Entry 1NIH (X-ray diffraction, 2.60 A resolution); this record covers chains B and C of the 4 polymer chains in the assembly.

[Chain B]
Protein: Hemoglobin (ferrous carbonmonoxy) (beta chain)
Source organism: Homo sapiens
UniProtKB: P68871 (HBB_HUMAN); residues 1-146 here = UniProt positions 1-146
Amino-acid sequence (146 residues; each row starts with the number of its first residue):
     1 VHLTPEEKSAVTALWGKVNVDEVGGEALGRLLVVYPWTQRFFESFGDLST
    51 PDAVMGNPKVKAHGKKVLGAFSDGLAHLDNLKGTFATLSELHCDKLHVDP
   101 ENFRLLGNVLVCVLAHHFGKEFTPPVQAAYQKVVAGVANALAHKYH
Metal / ion sites: heme Fe: H92 (together with carbon monoxide)
Ligand contacts:
  - carbon monoxide (CMO): L28, F42, H63, V67, H92
  - heme (HEM): L31, T38, F41, F42, H63, K66, V67, A70, F71, F85, L88, L91, H92, L96, V98, N102, F103, L106, V137, L141

[Chain C]
Protein: Hemoglobin (nickelous deoxy) (alpha chain)
Source organism: Homo sapiens
UniProtKB: P69905 (HBA_HUMAN); residues 1-141 here = UniProt positions 1-141
Amino-acid sequence (141 residues; numbered 1 to 141; the number before each row is that of its first residue):
     1 VLSPADKTNVKAAWGKVGAHAGEYGAEALERMFLSFPTTKTYFPHFDLSH
    51 GSAQVKGHGKKVADALTNAVAHVDDMPNALSALSDLHAHKLRVDPVNFKL
   101 LSHCLLVTLAAHLPAEFTPAVHASLDKFLASVSTVLTSKYR
Ligand contacts: protoporphyrin IX containing ni(II) (HNI): M32, T39, Y42, F43, H45, F46, H58, K61, V62, A65, L66, L83, L86, H87, L91, V93, N97, F98, L101, V132, L136
Swiss-Prot annotation at these positions:
  - site: K61 (Not glycated)

[Interface between chain B and chain C]
Pairs across the interface (25; chain B residue first):
  V34(B) - R141(C)  hydrogen bond (backbone-side chain)
  Y35(B) - R141(C)
  P36(B) - Y140(C)
  P36(B) - R141(C)
  W37(B) - R92(C)
  W37(B) - D94(C)  hydrogen bond
  W37(B) - P95(C)
  W37(B) - Y140(C)  hydrophobic
  Q39(B) - R92(C)
  R40(B) - L91(C)  hydrogen bond (side chain-backbone)
  R40(B) - R92(C)  hydrogen bond (side chain-backbone)
  E43(B) - R92(C)  salt bridge
  H97(B) - T41(C)
  H97(B) - P44(C)
  V98(B) - T41(C)
  D99(B) - T41(C)
  D99(B) - Y42(C)  hydrogen bond
  D99(B) - D94(C)
  D99(B) - N97(C)  hydrogen bond
  E101(B) - D94(C)
  E101(B) - V96(C)
  L105(B) - D94(C)
  Y145(B) - T41(C)
  H146(B) - P37(C)
  H146(B) - K40(C)  hydrogen bond (backbone-side chain)
Also at the interface, not in a pair above, chain B (16 interface residues in all): P100, N102
Also at the interface, not in a pair above, chain C (15 interface residues in all): T38, V93

[Summary]
Chain B and chain C form an interface of 16 and 15 residues respectively; the contacts include 7 hydrogen
bonds and 1 salt bridge. Polar contacts include E43(B)-R92(C), V34(B)-R141(C) and W37(B)-D94(C). Bound to
chain B: heme and carbon monoxide.
Chain B is Hemoglobin (ferrous carbonmonoxy) (beta chain) and chain C is Hemoglobin (nickelous deoxy) (alpha
chain), both from Homo sapiens; the structure, Structure of deoxy-quaternary haemoglobin with liganded beta
subunits, was determined by X-ray diffraction.
